PDB entry 6RDM | electron microscopy, 3.44 A resolution | chains S and Y of the 20 polymer chains in the assembly

Chain S:
Name: ATP synthase gamma chain, mitochondrial
Source organism: Polytomella sp. Pringsheim 198.80
Reference sequence: Q4LDE7 (Q4LDE7_9CHLO); residue numbers follow UniProt; this construct covers 1-317
Amino-acid sequence (317 residues; numbered 1 to 317; the number before each row is that of its first residue):
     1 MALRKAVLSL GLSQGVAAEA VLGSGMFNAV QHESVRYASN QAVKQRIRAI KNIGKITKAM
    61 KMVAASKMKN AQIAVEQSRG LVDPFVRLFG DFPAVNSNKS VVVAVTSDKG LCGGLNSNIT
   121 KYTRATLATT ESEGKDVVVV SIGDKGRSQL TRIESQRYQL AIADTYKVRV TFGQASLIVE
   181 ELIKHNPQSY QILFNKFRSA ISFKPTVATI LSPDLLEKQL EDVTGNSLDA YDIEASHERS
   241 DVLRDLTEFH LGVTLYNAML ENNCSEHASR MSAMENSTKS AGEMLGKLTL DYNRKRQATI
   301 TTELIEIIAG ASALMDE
Not modelled in the structure: 1-38, 316-317

Chain Y:
Name: ATP synthase subunit beta
Source organism: Polytomella sp. Pringsheim 198.80
Notes: EC 7.1.2.2
Reference sequence: A0ZW41 (A0ZW41_9CHLO); residues 1-574 here = UniProt positions 1-574
Amino-acid sequence (574 residues; numbered 1 to 574; the number before each row is that of its first residue):
     1 MALRYAAGLA KNVVQRQGAS LNIARAFAAE PAPAIDAGYV SQVIGPVVDV RFDGELPSIL
    61 SSLEVEGHSV RLVLEVAQHM GDNTVRCIAM DSTDGLVRGQ KVVDTGSPIK VPVGRGTLGR
   121 IMNVIGEPVD EQGPIDAADI WSIHREAPEF TEQSTEQEIL VTGIKVVDLL APYQRGGKIG
   181 LFGGAGVGKT VLIMELINNV AKAHGGFSVF AGVGERTREG NDLYREMIES GVIKLGAERG
   241 NSKCTLVYGQ MNEPPGARAR VALTGLTVAE YFRDIEGQDV LLFVDNIFRF TQANSEVSAL
   301 LGRIPSAVGY QPTLATDLGG LQERITTTTK GSITSVQAVY VPADDLTDPA PATTFAHLDA
   361 TTVLSRSIAE LGIYPAVDPL DSTSRMLNPN VIGAEHYNVA RGVQKVLQDY KNLQDIIAIL
   421 GMDELSEEDK LTVARARKIQ RFLSQPFQVA EVFTGTPGKY VDLADTISGF QGVLTGKYDD
   481 LPEMAFYMVG DIKEVKEKAD KMAKDIASRK EADNKKVSEE LKDIPSLDKL VSEIKEVVIE
   541 EDDGLEEDFK AEALSSETVV LNEEGKSVPL PKKN
Not modelled in the structure: 1-35, 557-574
Differences from the reference sequence: conflict Ala350 (Gly in A0ZW41), Leu387 (Arg in A0ZW41)
Metal / ion sites: Mg2+: Thr190, Glu215 (together with ADP)
Residues lining bound ligands:
  - ADP (adenosine-5'-diphosphate): Gly184, Ala185, Gly186, Val187, Gly188, Lys189, Thr190, Val191, Arg216, Tyr374, Phe447, Ala450, Phe453, Thr454, Met488
  - ATP (adenosine-5'-triphosphate): Ser384, Arg385, Asn388, Tyr397

Chain S / chain Y interface:
Contacting residue pairs (13; chain S residue first):
  Ile56(S) - Ile416(Y)  hydrophobic
  Ile56(S) - Ile419(Y)  hydrophobic
  Met60(S) - Leu420(Y)  hydrophobic
  Lys67(S) - Glu424(Y)  salt bridge
  Lys109(S) - Asp423(Y)  salt bridge
  Lys109(S) - Glu424(Y)  salt bridge
  Glu303(S) - Val308(Y)
  Ile307(S) - Pro305(Y)
  Ile307(S) - Ser306(Y)
  Gly310(S) - Pro305(Y)
  Ala311(S) - Ile304(Y)  hydrophobic
  Leu314(S) - Arg303(Y)
  Leu314(S) - Ile304(Y)  hydrophobic
Other interface residues (no listed pair), chain S (13 interface residues in all): Gln41, Asn52, Ile53, Glu306
Other interface residues (no listed pair), chain Y (14 interface residues in all): Ala299, Gly302, Asp345, Asp415

Summary:
13 residues of chain S face 14 of chain Y across their interface, with 3 salt bridges. Among the polar pairs
are Lys67(S)-Glu424(Y), Lys109(S)-Asp423(Y) and Lys109(S)-Glu424(Y). Chain Y binds ATP and ADP. The Mg2+ site
is built by Thr190(Y) and Glu215(Y).
Here chain S is ATP synthase gamma chain, mitochondrial and chain Y is ATP synthase subunit beta, both from
Polytomella sp. Pringsheim 198.80. Entry 6RDM (Cryo-EM structure of Polytomella F-ATP synthase, Rotary
substate 1B, focussed refinement of F1 head and rotor) was determined by electron microscopy (same publication
as 6RD4, 6RD5, 6RD6, 6RD7, 6RD8, 6RD9 and 46 further entries).
